2BS8 - chain A; structure by X-ray diffraction, 2.25 A resolution.

== Chain A ==
Name: Adhesin
Source organism: Escherichia coli b
Notes: fragment: lectin domain, residues 23-198
UniProt: Q47200 (Q47200_ECOLI); residues 1-176 here correspond to UniProt positions 23-198 (UniProt number = residue number + 22)
Amino-acid sequence (176 residues; row label = number of the first residue in the row):
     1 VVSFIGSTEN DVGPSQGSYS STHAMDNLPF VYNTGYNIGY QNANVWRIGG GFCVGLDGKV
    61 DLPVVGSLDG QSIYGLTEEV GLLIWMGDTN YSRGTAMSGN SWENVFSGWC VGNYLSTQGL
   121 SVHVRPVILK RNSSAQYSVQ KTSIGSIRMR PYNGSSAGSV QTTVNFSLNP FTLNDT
Disulfide bonds: Cys-53/Cys-110
Residues lining bound ligands: N-acetylglucosamine (NAG; 2-acetamido-2-deoxy-beta-D-glucopyranose): Ala-43, Asn-44, Asp-88, Thr-89, Phe-106, Trp-109, Ser-116, Thr-117, Gln-118, Gly-119
Swiss-Prot annotation at these positions:
  - binding site (a carbohydrate): Ala-43, Asn-44, Asp-88, Thr-89, Ser-116 to Gly-119

== Summary ==
Ligands of chain A: N-acetylglucosamine. Curated annotation (UniProt) lists 8 carbohydrate-binding residues.
Chain A is Adhesin (Escherichia coli b); the structure, Crystal structure of F17b-G in complex with
N-acetyl-D-glucosamine, was determined by X-ray diffraction together with 2BS7, 2BSB, 2BSC, 1ZPL and 1ZK5 from
the same study.
